PDB entry 2DH6 | X-ray diffraction, 3.00 A resolution | chain A

Chain A:
Protein: tryptophan synthase beta subunit
Organism: Escherichia coli
Notes: EC 4.2.1.20
UniProtKB: P0A879 (TRPB_ECOLI); numbering as in UniProt (aligned over 1-397)
Amino-acid sequence (397 residues; row label = number of the first residue in the row):
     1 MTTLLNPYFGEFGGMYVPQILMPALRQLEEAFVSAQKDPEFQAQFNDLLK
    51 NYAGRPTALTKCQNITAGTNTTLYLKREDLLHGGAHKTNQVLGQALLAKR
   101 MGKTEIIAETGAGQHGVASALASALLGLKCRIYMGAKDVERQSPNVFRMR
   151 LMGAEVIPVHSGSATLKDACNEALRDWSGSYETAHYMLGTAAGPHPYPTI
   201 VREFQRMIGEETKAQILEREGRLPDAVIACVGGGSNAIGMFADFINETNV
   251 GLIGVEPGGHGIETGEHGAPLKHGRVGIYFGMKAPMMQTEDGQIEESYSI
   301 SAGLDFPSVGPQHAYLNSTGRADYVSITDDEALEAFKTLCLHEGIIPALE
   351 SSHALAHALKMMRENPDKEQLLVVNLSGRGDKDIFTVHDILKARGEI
Disordered / not traced: 1-16, 259-308
Swiss-Prot annotation at these positions:
  - active site: Cys62 (Nucleophile), His86 (Proton donor)
  - modified residue: Lys87 (N6-(pyridoxal phosphate)lysine)
  - natural variant: Gly281 (G281R: In mutant TRPB8)

Summary:
From UniProt: active-site residues Cys62 and His86.
Chain A is tryptophan synthase beta subunit (Escherichia coli); the structure, Crystal structure of E. coli
Apo-TrpB, was determined by X-ray diffraction (same publication as 2DH5).
